Entry 7DUQ (electron microscopy, 2.50 A resolution); this record covers chains R and A of the 6 polymer chains in the assembly.

Chain R:
Molecule: Glucagon-like peptide 1 receptor
Source organism: Homo sapiens
UniProtKB: P43220 (GLP1R_HUMAN); residue numbers follow UniProt; this construct covers 24-463
Sequence (440 residues; each row starts with the number of its first residue):
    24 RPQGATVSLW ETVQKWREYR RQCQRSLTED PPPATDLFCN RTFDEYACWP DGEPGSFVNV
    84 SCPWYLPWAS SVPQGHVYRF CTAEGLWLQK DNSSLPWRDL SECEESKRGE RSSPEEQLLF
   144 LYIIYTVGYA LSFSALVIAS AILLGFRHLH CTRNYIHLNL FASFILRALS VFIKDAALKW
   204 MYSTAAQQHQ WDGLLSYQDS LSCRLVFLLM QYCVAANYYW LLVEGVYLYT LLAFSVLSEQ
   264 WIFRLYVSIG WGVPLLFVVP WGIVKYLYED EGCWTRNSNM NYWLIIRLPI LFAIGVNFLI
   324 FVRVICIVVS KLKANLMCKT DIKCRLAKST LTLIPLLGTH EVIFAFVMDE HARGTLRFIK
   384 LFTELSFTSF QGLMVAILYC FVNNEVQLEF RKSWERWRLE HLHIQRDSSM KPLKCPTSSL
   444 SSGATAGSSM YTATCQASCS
Disordered / not traced: 24-28, 130-135, 339-343, 424-463
Cystine bridges: Cys-46/Cys-71, Cys-62/Cys-104, Cys-85/Cys-126, Cys-226/Cys-296
Glycans and other covalent adducts: N-tert-butyl-6,7-bis(chloranyl)quinoxalin-2-amine (HNO) linked to Cys-347
Residues lining bound ligands: HNO (N-tert-butyl-6,7-bis(chloranyl)quinoxalin-2-amine): Lys-346, Ala-350, Lys-351
From the paper describing this entry:
  - binding site for HNO: Cys-347
  - contacts within the chain: Arg-176/Glu-408 (salt bridge)
  - conformationally variable residues (domain motion): Pro-90
  - mutagenesis - V332A, K346A, C347A, L349A: decreased signaling in response to HNO
  - mutagenesis - C347A: unchanged signaling with Glucagon-like peptide 1
  - mutagenesis - A350W, K351A: abolished signaling in response to HNO
  - mutagenesis - V332A, K346A, L349A: decreased signaling with Glucagon-like peptide 1
  - mutagenesis - C347A: unchanged signaling in response to GLP-1
  - mutagenesis - V332A, K346A, L349A: decreased signaling in response to GLP-1

Chain A:
Molecule: Guanine nucleotide-binding protein G(s) subunit alpha isoforms short
Source organism: Homo sapiens
UniProtKB: P63092 (GNAS2_HUMAN); numbering as in UniProt (aligned over 1-394)
Sequence (394 residues; each row starts with the number of its first residue):
     1 MGCLGNSKTE DQRNEEKAQR EANKKIEKQL QKDKQVYRAT HRLLLLGAGE SGKNTIVKQM
    61 RILHVNGFNG EGGEEDPQAA RSNSDGEKAT KVQDIKNNLK EAIETIVAAM SNLVPPVELA
   121 NPENQFRVDY ILSVMNVPDF DFPPEFYEHA KALWEDEGVR ACYERSNEYQ LIDCAQYFLD
   181 KIDVIKQADY VPSDQDLLRC RVLTSGIFET KFQVDKVNFH MFDVGAQRDE RRKWIQCFND
   241 VTAIIFVVAS SSYNMVIRED NQTNRLQAAL KLFDSIWNNK WLRDTSVILF LNKQDLLAEK
   301 VLAGKSKIED YFPEFARYTT PEDATPEPGE DPRVTRAKYF IRDEFLRIST ASGDGRHYCY
   361 PHFTCAVDTE NIRRVFNDCR DIIQRMHLRQ YELL
Disordered / not traced: 1-10, 64-200, 255-261
Sequence notes: engineered mutation Asn-54 (Ser in P63092), Ala-226 (Gly in P63092), Ala-268 (Glu in P63092), Lys-271 (Asn in P63092), Asp-274 (Lys in P63092), Lys-280 (Arg in P63092), Asp-284 (Thr in P63092), Thr-285 (Ile in P63092)

Chain R / chain A interface:
Contacting residue pairs (39; chain R residue first):
  Arg-176(R) with Gln-390(A); Tyr-391(A)
  His-180(R) with Tyr-391(A)
  Tyr-250(R) with Tyr-391(A)
  Leu-251(R) with Tyr-391(A), hydrophobic
  Leu-254(R) with His-387(A)
  Leu-255(R) with Gln-384(A), hydrogen bond (backbone-side chain); His-387(A); Leu-388(A), hydrophobic
  Phe-257(R) with His-41(A); Val-217(A), hydrophobic; Phe-376(A), hydrophobic; Arg-380(A)
  Val-259(R) with Ala-39(A), hydrophobic
  Gln-263(R) with Gln-35(A)
  Val-327(R) with Leu-393(A), hydrophobic
  Ile-330(R) with Leu-388(A), hydrophobic
  Val-331(R) with Leu-388(A), hydrophobic; Leu-393(A); Leu-394(A)
  Lys-334(R) with Asp-381(A), salt bridge; Gln-384(A), hydrogen bond; Arg-385(A), hydrogen bond (backbone-side chain); Leu-388(A); Leu-394(A)
  Leu-335(R) with Leu-394(A), hydrophobic
  Asn-338(R) with Tyr-358(A); Arg-385(A)
  Arg-348(R) with Glu-392(A), hydrogen bond (side chain-backbone); Leu-393(A); Leu-394(A)
  Ser-352(R) with Leu-393(A), hydrogen bond (side chain-backbone)
  Thr-355(R) with Leu-393(A)
  Leu-356(R) with Leu-393(A), hydrophobic
  Leu-359(R) with Tyr-391(A), hydrophobic
  Leu-401(R) with Glu-392(A)
  Tyr-402(R) with Tyr-391(A)
  Asn-406(R) with Glu-392(A), hydrogen bond
  Asn-407(R) with Glu-392(A), hydrogen bond (backbone-side chain)
Also at the interface, not in a pair above, chain R (29 interface residues in all): Ser-261, Glu-262, Ala-337, Val-405, Glu-408
Also at the interface, not in a pair above, chain A (20 interface residues in all): Gln-31, Lys-34, Ile-383

In short:
29 residues of chain R and 20 residues of chain A are in contact, with 7 hydrogen bonds and 1 salt bridge.
Among the polar pairs are Lys-334(R)/Asp-381(A), Leu-255(R)/Gln-384(A) and Lys-334(R)/Gln-384(A). The paper
reports a binding site for HNO at Cys-347(R); V332A, K346A and C347A of chain R, among others, reduce
signaling in response to HNO; 6 substitutions were tested in all.
Here chain R is Glucagon-like peptide 1 receptor and chain A is Guanine nucleotide-binding protein G(s)
subunit alpha isoforms short, both from Homo sapiens. Entry 7DUQ (Cryo-EM structure of the compound 2 and
GLP-1-bound human GLP-1 receptor-Gs complex) was determined by electron microscopy, deposited together with
7DUR, 7EVM and 7E14.
